PDB entry 6XC0 | X-ray diffraction, 1.78 A resolution | chains A and C

[Chain A]
Name: Lysozyme
Organism: Escherichia virus T4
Notes: EC 3.2.1.17
Reference sequence: P16009 (BP5_BPT4); residue numbers follow UniProt; this construct covers 174-342
Sequence (177 residues; numbered 174 to 350; the number before each row is that of its first residue):
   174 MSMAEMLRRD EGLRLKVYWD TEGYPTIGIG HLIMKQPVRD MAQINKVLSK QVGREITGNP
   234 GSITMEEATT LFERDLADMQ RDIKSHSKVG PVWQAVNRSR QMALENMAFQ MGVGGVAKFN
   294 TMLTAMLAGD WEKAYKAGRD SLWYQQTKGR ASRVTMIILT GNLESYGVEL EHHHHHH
Disordered / not traced: 174, 342-350
Construct notes: expression tag (343-350)
Swiss-Prot annotation at these positions:
  - active site: E184 (Proton donor), D193 (Nucleophile)
Residues lining bound ligands: succinic acid (SIN): K291, F292, S314, L315, W316
Reported in the primary citation:
  - catalytic residues: E184, D193 (citing earlier work)
  - mutagenesis - G322D: decreased binding to Protein spackle (chain C) (proposed by the authors, not directly observed)
  - specificity-determining residues: R182, R312, K321 (by similarity / conservation)

[Chain C]
Name: Protein spackle
Organism: Escherichia virus T4
Reference sequence: P39230 (SPAC_BPT4); numbering as in UniProt (aligned over 1-97)
Sequence (105 residues; row label = number of the first residue in the row):
     1 MKKFIFATIF ALASCAAQPA MAGYDKDLCE WSMTADQTEV ETQIEADIMN IVKRDRPEMK
    61 AEVQKQLKSG GVMQYNYVLY CDKNFNNKNI IAEVVGELEH HHHHH
Disordered / not traced: 1-22, 99-105
Construct notes: expression tag (98-105)
Disulfide bonds: C29-C81
Reported in the primary citation:
  - conformationally variable residues: K26 to C29

[Chain A / chain C interface]
Contacting residue pairs - 44 pairs, chain A then chain C:
  R181(A) - Y77(C)  hydrogen bond
  R182(A) - Q74(C)
  R182(A) - V78(C)
  R182(A) - F85(C)
  R182(A) - E93(C)  salt bridge
  D183(A) - Q74(C)
  E184(A) - Q74(C)
  G185(A) - Q74(C)  hydrogen bond (backbone-backbone)
  G185(A) - N76(C)
  L186(A) - M33(C)
  L186(A) - N76(C)  hydrogen bond (backbone-side chain)
  R187(A) - S32(C)  hydrogen bond (side chain-backbone)
  R187(A) - M33(C)
  R187(A) - T34(C)
  R187(A) - A35(C)  hydrogen bond (side chain-backbone)
  R187(A) - V40(C)
  R187(A) - M73(C)
  L188(A) - M33(C)  hydrogen bond (backbone-backbone)
  K189(A) - M33(C)  hydrogen bond (backbone-backbone)
  K189(A) - T34(C)  hydrogen bond (side chain-backbone)
  Y191(A) - Q37(C)
  Y191(A) - M73(C)  hydrophobic
  W192(A) - Q37(C)  hydrogen bond (backbone-side chain)
  T194(A) - G70(C)
  T194(A) - G71(C)
  P233(A) - D36(C)
  M238(A) - M33(C)  hydrophobic
  R312(A) - E97(C)  salt bridge
  Q318(A) - Q66(C)  hydrogen bond (backbone-side chain)
  Q319(A) - Q66(C)
  Q319(A) - S69(C)  hydrogen bond (backbone-side chain)
  Q319(A) - G70(C)  hydrogen bond (backbone-backbone)
  T320(A) - Q66(C)
  T320(A) - G70(C)
  K321(A) - E62(C)  salt bridge
  K321(A) - Q66(C)  hydrogen bond (backbone-side chain)
  K321(A) - V95(C)
  G322(A) - E93(C)
  G322(A) - V94(C)  hydrogen bond (backbone-backbone)
  G322(A) - G96(C)
  S325(A) - G96(C)
  S325(A) - E97(C)  hydrogen bond
  R326(A) - E93(C)  salt bridge
  M329(A) - E97(C)
Interface residues without a listed pair, chain A (25 interface residues in all): Y308, R323
Interface residues without a listed pair, chain C (25 interface residues in all): K68, A92
From the paper, about this interface:
  - pairs named by the authors: L186(A)-N76(C) (backbone contact), W192(A)-Q37(C) (backbone contact)
  - interface residues, chain A: R181(A), R182(A), R187(A), L188(A), K189(A), R312(A), K321(A), G322(A), R326(A)
  - interface residues, chain C: S32(C), M33(C), T34(C), A35(C)

[Summary]
Chain A and chain C each contribute 25 residues to their interface; the contacts include 15 hydrogen bonds and
4 salt bridges. Among the polar pairs are R182(A)-E93(C), R312(A)-E97(C) and K321(A)-E62(C). The paper
describes backbone contacts between L186(A) and N76(C) and W192(A) and Q37(C). From the paper: catalytic
residues E184(A) and D193(A); G322D of chain A reduces binding to Protein spackle (chain C).
Here chain A is Lysozyme and chain C is Protein spackle, both from Escherichia virus T4. Entry 6XC0 (Crystal
structure of bacteriophage T4 spackle and lysozyme in monoclinic form) was determined by X-ray diffraction,
deposited together with 6XC1.
